PDB entry 8QZM | electron microscopy, 3.10 A resolution | chains A and I of the 11 polymer chains in the assembly

== Chain A ==
Molecule: Histone H3 (Fragment)
Organism: Homo sapiens
UniProt: A0A7K7T3V7 (A0A7K7T3V7_9TYRA); residues 1-135 here correspond to UniProt positions 2-136 (UniProt number = residue number + 1)
Amino-acid sequence (135 residues; each row starts with the number of its first residue):
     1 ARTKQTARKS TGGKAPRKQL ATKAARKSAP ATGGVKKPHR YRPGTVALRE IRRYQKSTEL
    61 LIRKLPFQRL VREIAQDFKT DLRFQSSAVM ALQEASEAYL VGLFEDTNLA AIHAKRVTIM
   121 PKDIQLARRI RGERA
Not modelled in the structure: 1-37, 135
Differences from the reference sequence: conflict Ala110 (Cys111 in A0A7K7T3V7)

== Chain I ==
Molecule: 195-nt DNA strand
Sequence (195 nucleotides; each row starts with the number of its first residue; numbers below 1 keep their minus sign (DG-122 is residue -122)):
  -122 GGTGGGCGCG CGAACTGGGG GATTACGCCT CTAATTAGGG CGTATGGTGA CAGGATGTAT
   -62 ATATCTGACA CGTGCCTGGA GACTAGGGAG TAATCCCCTT GGCGGTTAAA ACGCGGGGGA
    -2 CAGCGCGTAC GTGCGTTTAA GCGGTGCTAG AGCTGTCTAC GACCAATTGA GCGGCCTCGG
    58 CACCGGGATT CTCCA
Not modelled in the structure: -122 to -73

== Interface between chain A and chain I ==
Contacting residue pairs (20; chain A residue first):
  Arg40(A) - DG-8(I)  base contact
  Arg42(A) - DG-5(I)  salt bridge to the phosphate
  Arg42(A) - DC70(I)  hydrogen bond to the phosphate
  Arg42(A) - DC71(I)  salt bridge to the phosphate
  Pro43(A) - DG-5(I)  sugar contact
  Thr45(A) - DC70(I)  hydrogen bond to the phosphate
  Arg63(A) - DA-13(I)  salt bridge to the phosphate
  Arg72(A) - DT-23(I)  salt bridge to the phosphate
  Arg83(A) - DT-24(I)  base contact
  Arg83(A) - DT-23(I)  sugar contact
  Phe84(A) - DT-24(I)  phosphate contact
  Phe84(A) - DT-23(I)  hydrogen bond to the phosphate
  Gln85(A) - DT-24(I)  hydrogen bond to the phosphate
  Ser86(A) - DT-24(I)  hydrogen bond to the phosphate
  Arg116(A) - DA-3(I)  phosphate contact
  Val117(A) - DA-3(I)  hydrogen bond to the phosphate
  Thr118(A) - DA-3(I)  hydrogen bond to the phosphate
  Met120(A) - DA-3(I)  phosphate contact
  Met120(A) - DC-2(I)  phosphate contact
  Lys122(A) - DC-2(I)  salt bridge to the phosphate
Also at the interface, not in a pair above, chain A (18 interface residues in all): His39, Tyr41, Lys115
Also at the interface, not in a pair above, chain I (11 interface residues in all): DA-14, DT69

== Summary ==
18 residues of chain A face 11 of chain I across their interface; the contacts include 7 hydrogen bonds and 5
salt bridges. Polar contacts include Arg42(A)-DC70(I), Thr45(A)-DC70(I) and Phe84(A)-DT-23(I).
Chain A is Histone H3 (Fragment) (Homo sapiens) and chain I is a 195-nt DNA strand; the structure, Structure
of DNMT3A1 UDR region bound to H2AK119ub nucleosome, was determined by electron microscopy.
